8FCT - chains A and G of the 7 polymer chains in the assembly; structure by electron microscopy, 3.42 A resolution.

# Chain A
Name: Transitional endoplasmic reticulum ATPase
Source organism: Homo sapiens
Notes: EC 3.6.4.6
UniProt: P55072 (TERA_HUMAN); residues 1-806 here = UniProt positions 1-806
Sequence (806 residues; each row starts with the number of its first residue):
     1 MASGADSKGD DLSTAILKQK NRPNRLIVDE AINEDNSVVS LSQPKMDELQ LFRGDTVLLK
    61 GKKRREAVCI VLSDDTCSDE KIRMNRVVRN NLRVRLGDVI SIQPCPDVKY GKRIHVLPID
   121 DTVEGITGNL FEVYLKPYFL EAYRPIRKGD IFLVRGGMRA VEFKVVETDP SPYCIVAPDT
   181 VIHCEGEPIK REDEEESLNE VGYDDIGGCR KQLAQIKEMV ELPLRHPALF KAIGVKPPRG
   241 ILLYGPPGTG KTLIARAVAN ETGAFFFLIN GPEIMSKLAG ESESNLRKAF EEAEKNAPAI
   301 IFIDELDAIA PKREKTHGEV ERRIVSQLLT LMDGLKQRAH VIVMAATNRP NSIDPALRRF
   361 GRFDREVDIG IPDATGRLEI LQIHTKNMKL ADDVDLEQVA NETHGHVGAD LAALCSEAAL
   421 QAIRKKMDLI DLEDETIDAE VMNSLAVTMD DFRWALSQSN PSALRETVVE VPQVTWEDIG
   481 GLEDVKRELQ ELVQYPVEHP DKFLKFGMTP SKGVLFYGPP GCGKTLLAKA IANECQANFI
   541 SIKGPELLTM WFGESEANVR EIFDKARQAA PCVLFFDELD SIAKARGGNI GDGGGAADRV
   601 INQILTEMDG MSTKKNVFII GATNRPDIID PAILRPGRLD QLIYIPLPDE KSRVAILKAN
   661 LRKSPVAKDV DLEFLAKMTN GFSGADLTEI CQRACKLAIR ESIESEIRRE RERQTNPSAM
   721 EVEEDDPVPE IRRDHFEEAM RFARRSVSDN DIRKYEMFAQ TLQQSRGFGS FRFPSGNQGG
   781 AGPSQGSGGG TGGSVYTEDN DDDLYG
Not modelled in the structure: 1-22, 708-727, 764-806
Small-molecule neighbours:
  - ADP (adenosine-5'-diphosphate), molecule 1: D205, I206, G207, G208, P247, G248, T249, G250, T252, L253, D304, I380, H384, G408, A409
  - ADP, molecule 2: D478, I479, G480, L482, P520, G521, C522, G523, K524, T525, L526, I656, N660, G684, A685, T688

# Chain G
Name: UBX domain-containing protein 6
Source organism: Homo sapiens
UniProt: Q9BZV1 (UBXN6_HUMAN); numbering as in UniProt (aligned over 1-441)
Sequence (441 residues; numbered 1 to 441; the number before each row is that of its first residue):
     1 MKKFFQEFKA DIKFKSAGPG QKLKESVGEK AHKEKPNQPA PRPPRQGPTN EAQMAAAAAL
    61 ARLEQKQSRA WGPTSQDTIR NQVRKELQAE ATVSGSPEAP GTNVVSEPRE EGSAHLAVPG
   121 VYFTCPLTGA TLRKDQRDAC IKEAILLHFS TDPVAASIMK IYTFNKDQDR VKLGVDTIAK
   181 YLDNIHLHPE EEKYRKIKLQ NKVFQERINC LEGTHEFFEA IGFQKVLLPA QDQEDPEEFY
   241 VLSETTLAQP QSLERHKEQL LAAEPVRAKL DRQRRVFQPS PLASQFELPG DFFNLTAERI
   301 KEEQRLESEA VRRLSVLRTK AMREKEEQRG LRKYNYTLLR VRLPDGCLLQ GTFYARERLG
   361 AVYGFVREAL QSDWLPFELL ASGGQKLSED ENLALNECGL VPSALLTFSW DMAVLEDIKA
   421 AGAEPDSILK PELLSAIEKL L
Not modelled in the structure: 1-48, 69-74, 94-441
Sequence notes: engineered mutation R299 (Glu in Q9BZV1), E302 (Arg in Q9BZV1), E307 (Arg in Q9BZV1), R312 (Glu in Q9BZV1)

# Interface between chain A and chain G
Contacting residue pairs - 31 pairs, chain A then chain G:
  N33(A) with L63(G)
  E34(A) with K66(G), salt bridge
  D35(A) with R62(G), salt bridge
  V38(A) with A59(G), hydrophobic
  F52(A) with Q53(G)
  R53(A) with L60(G)
  G54(A) with A52(G); A56(G)
  T56(A) with A52(G)
  I70(A) with A55(G), hydrophobic; A59(G), hydrophobic
  L72(A) with A59(G); L60(G), hydrophobic
  P106(A) with T49(G), hydrogen bond (backbone-backbone)
  V108(A) with T49(G); E51(G)
  K109(A) with E51(G), salt bridge
  Y110(A) with E51(G); M54(G)
  A142(A) with A58(G); R62(G), hydrogen bond (backbone-side chain)
  Y143(A) with M54(G); A55(G)
  R144(A) with R62(G)
  I175(A) with E51(G); A52(G)
  I699(A) with E86(G); L87(G)
  I703(A) with L87(G); E90(G); A91(G), hydrophobic
Other interface residues (no listed pair), chain A (21 interface residues in all): D55
Other interface residues (no listed pair), chain G (19 interface residues in all): N50, V83

# Overview
The interface between chain A and chain G involves 21 residues on one side and 19 on the other, with 2
hydrogen bonds and 3 salt bridges. Among the polar pairs are E34(A)-K66(G), D35(A)-R62(G) and K109(A)-E51(G).
Ligands of chain A: ADP.
Chain A is Transitional endoplasmic reticulum ATPase and chain G is UBX domain-containing protein 6, both from
Homo sapiens; the structure, Cryo-EM structure of p97:UBXD1 lariat mutant, was determined by electron
microscopy together with 8FCL, 8FCM, 8FCN, 8FCO, 8FCP, 8FCQ and 8FCR from the same study.
